8OWK - chains A and D of the 10 polymer chains in the assembly; structure by electron microscopy, 3.86 A resolution.

[Chain A (and D)]
Protein: Amyloid-beta A4 protein
Source organism: Homo sapiens
Notes: chain D of this document is another copy of the same molecule, construct and numbering; everything in this record applies to it too
Reference sequence: B4DM00 (B4DM00_HUMAN); residues 1-40 here correspond to UniProt positions 430-469 (UniProt number = residue number + 429)
Chain sequence (40 residues; row label = number of the first residue in the row):
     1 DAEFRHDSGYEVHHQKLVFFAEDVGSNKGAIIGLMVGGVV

[How chain A and chain D interact]
Contacting residue pairs - 91 pairs, chain A then chain D:
  Asp-1(A) with Asp-1(D)
  Ala-2(A) with Asp-1(D); Ala-2(D)
  Glu-3(A) with Ala-2(D), hydrogen bond (backbone-backbone); Glu-3(D); Phe-4(D), hydrogen bond (backbone-backbone)
  Phe-4(A) with Phe-4(D)
  Arg-5(A) with Phe-4(D), hydrogen bond (backbone-backbone); Arg-5(D); His-6(D), hydrogen bond (backbone-backbone)
  His-6(A) with His-6(D); Glu-11(D), salt bridge
  Asp-7(A) with His-6(D), hydrogen bond (backbone-backbone); Asp-7(D); Ser-8(D), hydrogen bond (backbone-backbone)
  Ser-8(A) with Ser-8(D), hydrogen bond (side chain-backbone); Glu-11(D)
  Gly-9(A) with Ser-8(D), hydrogen bond (backbone-backbone); Gly-9(D), hydrogen bond (backbone-backbone)
  Tyr-10(A) with Gly-9(D), hydrogen bond (backbone-backbone); Tyr-10(D), hydrophobic; Glu-11(D), hydrogen bond (backbone-backbone)
  Glu-11(A) with Glu-11(D); His-13(D), salt bridge
  Val-12(A) with Glu-11(D), hydrogen bond (backbone-backbone); Val-12(D); His-13(D), hydrogen bond (backbone-backbone)
  His-13(A) with His-13(D), hydrogen bond; His-14(D), hydrogen bond (backbone-backbone)
  His-14(A) with His-14(D), hydrogen bond
  Gln-15(A) with Tyr-10(D); His-14(D), hydrogen bond (backbone-backbone); Gln-15(D); Lys-16(D), hydrogen bond (backbone-backbone)
  Lys-16(A) with Lys-16(D)
  Leu-17(A) with Lys-16(D), hydrogen bond (backbone-backbone); Leu-17(D); Val-18(D), hydrogen bond (backbone-backbone)
  Val-18(A) with Val-18(D)
  Phe-19(A) with Val-18(D), hydrogen bond (backbone-backbone); Phe-19(D), hydrophobic; Phe-20(D), hydrogen bond (backbone-backbone)
  Phe-20(A) with Phe-20(D), hydrophobic
  Ala-21(A) with Phe-20(D), hydrogen bond (backbone-backbone); Ala-21(D); Glu-22(D), hydrogen bond (backbone-backbone)
  Glu-22(A) with Glu-22(D); Val-24(D)
  Asp-23(A) with Glu-22(D), hydrogen bond (backbone-backbone); Asp-23(D); Val-24(D), hydrogen bond (backbone-backbone); Gly-25(D)
  Val-24(A) with Val-24(D); Gly-25(D), hydrogen bond (backbone-backbone)
  Gly-25(A) with Gly-25(D)
  Ser-26(A) with Ser-26(D)
  Asn-27(A) with Ser-26(D), hydrogen bond (backbone-backbone); Asn-27(D)
  Lys-28(A) with Asp-23(D), salt bridge; Lys-28(D); Gly-29(D), hydrogen bond (backbone-backbone)
  Gly-29(A) with Gly-29(D)
  Ala-30(A) with Gly-29(D), hydrogen bond (backbone-backbone); Ala-30(D); Ile-31(D), hydrogen bond (backbone-backbone)
  Ile-31(A) with Ile-31(D)
  Ile-32(A) with Ile-31(D), hydrogen bond (backbone-backbone); Ile-32(D); Gly-33(D), hydrogen bond (backbone-backbone)
  Gly-33(A) with Gly-33(D), hydrogen bond (backbone-backbone); Leu-34(D), hydrogen bond (backbone-backbone)
  Leu-34(A) with Leu-34(D)
  Met-35(A) with Ile-32(D), hydrophobic; Leu-34(D), hydrogen bond (backbone-backbone); Met-35(D); Val-36(D), hydrogen bond (backbone-backbone); Val-39(D)
  Val-36(A) with Phe-19(D), hydrophobic; Val-36(D)
  Gly-37(A) with Phe-19(D); Val-36(D), hydrogen bond (backbone-backbone); Gly-37(D)
  Gly-38(A) with Gly-37(D); Gly-38(D); Val-39(D), hydrogen bond (backbone-backbone)
  Val-39(A) with Ala-21(D), hydrophobic; Asp-23(D); Val-39(D)
  Val-40(A) with Ala-30(D), hydrophobic; Val-39(D), hydrogen bond (backbone-backbone); Val-40(D), hydrogen bond (backbone-backbone)

[Overview]
Chain A and chain D each contribute 40 residues to their interface, with 41 hydrogen bonds and 3 salt bridges.
Polar contacts include His-6(A)/Glu-11(D), Glu-11(A)/His-13(D) and Lys-28(A)/Asp-23(D).
Chain A and chain D are both Amyloid-beta A4 protein (Homo sapiens); the structure, Lipidic amyloid-beta(1-40)
fibril - polymorph L3-L3, was determined by electron microscopy together with 8OVK, 8OVM, 8OWD, 8OWE and 8OWJ
from the same study.
